4ZDT - chains A and B; structure by X-ray diffraction, 2.00 A resolution.

# Chain A
Protein: Structure-specific endonuclease subunit slx1
Organism: Schizosaccharomyces pombe (strain 972 / ATCC 24843)
Notes: EC 3.1.-.-
UniProtKB: Q9P7M3 (SLX1_SCHPO); numbering as in UniProt (aligned over 176-247)
Chain sequence (73 residues; each row starts with the number of its first residue):
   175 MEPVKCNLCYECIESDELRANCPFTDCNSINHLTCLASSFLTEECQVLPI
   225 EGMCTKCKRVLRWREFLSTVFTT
Not modelled in the structure: 175-177, 247
Differences from the reference sequence: initiating methionine (175)
Curated features (UniProtKB/Swiss-Prot):
  - zinc finger: Cys-180 to Cys-231 (SLX1-type)
Ion coordination: Zn2+ site 1: Cys-180, Cys-183, His-206, Cys-209; Zn2+ site 2: Cys-196, Cys-201, Cys-228, Cys-231

# Chain B
Protein: Structure-specific endonuclease subunit slx4
Organism: Schizosaccharomyces pombe (strain 972 / ATCC 24843)
UniProtKB: Q9P6M0 (SLX4_SCHPO); numbering as in UniProt (aligned over 352-419)
Chain sequence (71 residues; numbered 349 to 419; the number before each row is that of its first residue):
   349 GSMIVTQTHRAISQVVKQAKDNSVWIKILTYSAIDVEEFQLWLKRKNLNV
   399 SLDLIKSWCDKYGVLMKGSWH
Not modelled in the structure: 418-419
Differences from the reference sequence: expression tag (349-351)

# Interface between chain A and chain B
Contacting residue pairs (34; chain A residue first):
  Leu-192(A) / Ile-374(B)  hydrophobic
  Leu-207(A) / Ile-374(B)  hydrophobic
  Leu-207(A) / Leu-377(B)
  Leu-207(A) / Thr-378(B)
  Thr-208(A) / Trp-373(B)
  Thr-208(A) / Ile-374(B)
  Ala-211(A) / Leu-377(B)  hydrophobic
  Leu-215(A) / Lys-365(B)
  Leu-215(A) / Trp-373(B)  hydrophobic
  Glu-218(A) / Arg-358(B)
  Glu-218(A) / Ser-361(B)
  Glu-218(A) / Gln-362(B)  hydrogen bond (backbone-side chain)
  Glu-218(A) / Lys-365(B)  salt bridge
  Cys-219(A) / Ser-361(B)  hydrogen bond (backbone-side chain)
  Cys-219(A) / Tyr-410(B)
  Gln-220(A) / Lys-365(B)  hydrogen bond (backbone-side chain)
  Gln-220(A) / Tyr-410(B)
  Val-221(A) / Ser-361(B)
  Val-221(A) / Trp-373(B)  hydrogen bond (backbone-side chain)
  Val-221(A) / Leu-377(B)
  Val-221(A) / Trp-406(B)  hydrophobic
  Val-221(A) / Tyr-410(B)
  Leu-222(A) / Ile-376(B)
  Leu-222(A) / Tyr-379(B)  hydrophobic
  Leu-222(A) / Tyr-410(B)
  Leu-222(A) / Gly-411(B)
  Pro-223(A) / Leu-377(B)
  Trp-237(A) / Leu-377(B)  hydrogen bond (side chain-backbone)
  Trp-237(A) / Tyr-379(B)
  Arg-238(A) / Tyr-379(B)
  Leu-241(A) / Leu-377(B)
  Leu-241(A) / Tyr-379(B)  hydrophobic
  Val-244(A) / Thr-378(B)
  Phe-245(A) / Thr-378(B)
Interface residues without a listed pair, chain A (18 interface residues in all): Ser-212, Glu-217
Interface residues without a listed pair, chain B (16 interface residues in all): Val-364, Asn-370, Val-412
Interface features reported in the paper:
  - specific contacts: Pro-223(A)/Tyr-379(B) (water-mediated contact), Trp-237(A)/Leu-377(B) (hydrogen bond), Arg-238(A)/Tyr-379(B) (water-mediated contact)
  - interface residues, chain A: Leu-207(A), Ala-211(A), Leu-215(A), Thr-216(A), Glu-218(A), Cys-219(A), Gln-220(A), Val-221(A), Leu-222(A), Pro-223(A), Trp-237(A), Leu-241(A)
  - interface residues, chain B: Ser-361(B), Lys-365(B), Trp-373(B), Ile-374(B), Leu-377(B), Tyr-379(B), Lys-409(B), Tyr-410(B)

# Overview
Chain A and chain B form an interface of 18 and 16 residues respectively; the contacts include 5 hydrogen
bonds and 1 salt bridge. Polar contacts include Glu-218(A)/Lys-365(B), Glu-218(A)/Gln-362(B) and
Cys-219(A)/Ser-361(B). The paper describes water-mediated contacts between Pro-223(A) and Tyr-379(B) and
Arg-238(A) and Tyr-379(B); a hydrogen bond between Trp-237(A) and Leu-377(B). The paper reports interface
residues Leu-207(A), Ala-211(A) and Ser-361(B) among others.
Chain A is Structure-specific endonuclease subunit slx1 and chain B is Structure-specific endonuclease subunit
slx4, both from Schizosaccharomyces pombe (strain 972 / ATCC 24843); the structure, Crystal structure of the
RING finger domain of Slx1 in complex with the C-terminal domain of ..., was determined by X-ray diffraction.
